7AFA - chains N and S of the 9 polymer chains in the assembly; structure by electron microscopy, 2.95 A resolution.

== Chain N ==
Protein: 30S ribosomal protein S14
Organism: Escherichia coli
Reference sequence: C3SR07 (C3SR07_ECOLX); numbering as in UniProt (aligned over 1-101)
Amino-acid sequence (101 residues; row label = number of the first residue in the row):
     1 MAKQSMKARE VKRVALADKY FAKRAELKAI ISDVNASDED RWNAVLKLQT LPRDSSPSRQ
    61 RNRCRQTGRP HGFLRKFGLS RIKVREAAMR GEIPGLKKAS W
Disordered / not traced: 1

== Chain S ==
Protein: 30S ribosomal protein S19
Organism: Escherichia coli
Reference sequence: C3SQW2 (C3SQW2_ECOLX); residues 1-92 here = UniProt positions 1-92
Amino-acid sequence (92 residues; row label = number of the first residue in the row):
     1 MPRSLKKGPF IDLHLLKKVE KAVESGDKKP LRTWSRRSTI FPNMIGLTIA VHNGRQHVPV
    61 FVTDEMVGHK LGEFAPTRTY RGHAADKKAK KK
Disordered / not traced: 1, 84-92

== Chain N / chain S interface ==
Contacting residue pairs (13; chain N residue first):
  Ser32(N) with Lys6(S)
  Arg41(N) with Lys6(S), hydrogen bond (side chain-backbone)
  Trp42(N) with Ile11(S), hydrophobic; Leu16(S), hydrophobic
  Val45(N) with Arg3(S)
  Leu46(N) with Ile11(S); Leu13(S)
  Gln49(N) with Phe10(S); Ile11(S), hydrogen bond (side chain-backbone); Asp12(S); Leu13(S)
  Thr50(N) with Leu13(S)
  Arg53(N) with Arg37(S)
Also at the interface, not in a pair above, chain N (9 interface residues in all): Ile31
Also at the interface, not in a pair above, chain S (11 interface residues in all): Lys7, Pro9, Phe41

== Overview ==
Chain N and chain S form an interface of 9 and 11 residues respectively; the contacts include 2 hydrogen
bonds. Polar contacts include Arg41(N)-Lys6(S) and Gln49(N)-Ile11(S).
Chain N is 30S ribosomal protein S14 and chain S is 30S ribosomal protein S19, both from Escherichia coli; the
structure, Bacterial 30S ribosomal subunit assembly complex state F (head domain), was determined by electron
microscopy, deposited together with 7AF3, 7AF5, 7AF8, 7AFD, 7AFH, 7AFI and 17 further entries.
